3DWG - chains A and B of the 3 polymer chains in the assembly; structure by X-ray diffraction, 1.53 A resolution.

== Chain A (and B) ==
Name: Cysteine synthase B
Organism: Mycobacterium tuberculosis
Notes: EC 2.5.1.47; chain B of this document is another copy of the same molecule, construct and numbering; everything in this record applies to it too
UniProt: P63873 (CYSM_MYCTU); residues 1-323 here = UniProt positions 1-323
Amino-acid sequence (325 residues; row label = number of the first residue in the row; numbers below 1 keep their minus sign (Arg-1 is residue -1)):
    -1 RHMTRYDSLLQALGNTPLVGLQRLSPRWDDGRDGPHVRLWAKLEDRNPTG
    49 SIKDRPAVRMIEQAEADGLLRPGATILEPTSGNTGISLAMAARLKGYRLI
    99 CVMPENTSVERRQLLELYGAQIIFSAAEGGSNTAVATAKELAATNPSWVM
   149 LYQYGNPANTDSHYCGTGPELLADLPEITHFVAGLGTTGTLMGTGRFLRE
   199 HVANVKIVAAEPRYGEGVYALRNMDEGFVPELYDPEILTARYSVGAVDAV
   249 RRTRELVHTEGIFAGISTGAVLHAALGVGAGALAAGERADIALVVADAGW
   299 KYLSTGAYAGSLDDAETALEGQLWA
Differences from the reference sequence: expression tag (-1 to 0)
Covalent attachments: pyridoxal phosphate (PLP) linked to Lys51
Ligand contacts: pyridoxal phosphate (PLP): Asn81, His161, Gly182, Leu183, Gly184, Thr185, Thr186, Gly187, Thr188, Ser265, Ala294, Asp295, Tyr300, Ala323
From the paper describing this entry:
  - self-association interface (contacts with another copy of this molecule); pairs are residue here / residue on that copy: Thr2-Asp172, Arg3-Glu175 (salt bridge), Tyr4-Leu16, Tyr4-Gly18, Asp5-Gln20, Leu92-Arg21, Gln111-Leu301, Leu115-His256, Tyr116-Gly259, Asp172-Arg3, His256-Arg91
  - contacts within the chain: Glu126-Ala218 (hydrogen bond), Tyr212-Trp322 (pi stacking)
  - conformationally variable residues (loop rearrangement): Arg211 to Thr237
  - binding site for pyridoxal phosphate: Lys51, Asn81, Ser265
  - catalytic residues: Lys51, Asn81, Thr82, Thr185, Tyr212, Ala323 (from molecular simulation)
  - binding site for pyridoxal phosphate: Thr185, Ala323 (from molecular simulation)

== How chain A and chain B interact ==
Residue-residue contacts (87; chain A residue first):
  Arg-1(A) - Thr2(B)
  His0(A) - His0(B)  hydrogen bond (side chain-backbone)
  Thr2(A) - Asn13(B)
  Thr2(A) - Pro15(B)
  Thr2(A) - Leu16(B)  hydrogen bond (backbone-backbone)
  Thr2(A) - Asp172(B)  hydrogen bond
  Arg3(A) - Leu16(B)
  Arg3(A) - Trp38(B)
  Arg3(A) - Asp172(B)  hydrogen bond (side chain-backbone)
  Arg3(A) - Leu173(B)
  Arg3(A) - Glu175(B)  salt bridge
  Tyr4(A) - Leu16(B)  hydrogen bond (backbone-backbone)
  Tyr4(A) - Val17(B)
  Tyr4(A) - Gly18(B)  hydrogen bond (backbone-backbone)
  Tyr4(A) - Trp38(B)
  Asp5(A) - Gly18(B)
  Asp5(A) - Gln20(B)  hydrogen bond (backbone-side chain)
  Asp5(A) - Trp38(B)
  Ser6(A) - Val17(B)
  Ser6(A) - Gly18(B)
  Leu7(A) - Val17(B)
  Leu7(A) - Glu258(B)
  Leu7(A) - Gly259(B)
  Leu7(A) - Ile260(B)  hydrophobic
  Thr14(A) - Thr2(B)
  Pro15(A) - Thr2(B)
  Leu16(A) - Thr2(B)  hydrogen bond (backbone-backbone)
  Leu16(A) - Arg3(B)
  Leu16(A) - Tyr4(B)  hydrogen bond (backbone-backbone)
  Val17(A) - Tyr4(B)
  Val17(A) - Ser6(B)
  Val17(A) - Leu7(B)
  Gly18(A) - Tyr4(B)  hydrogen bond (backbone-backbone)
  Gly18(A) - Asp5(B)
  Gly18(A) - Ser6(B)
  Gln20(A) - Asp5(B)
  Arg21(A) - Leu92(B)  hydrogen bond (side chain-backbone)
  Trp38(A) - Arg3(B)
  Trp38(A) - Tyr4(B)
  Trp38(A) - Asp5(B)
  Arg44(A) - Leu7(B)
  Arg44(A) - Arg44(B)  hydrogen bond (side chain-backbone)
  Arg44(A) - Pro46(B)
  Asn45(A) - Arg44(B)
  Pro46(A) - Arg44(B)
  Thr47(A) - Trp298(B)
  Met88(A) - Gly259(B)
  Arg91(A) - His256(B)  hydrogen bond
  Leu92(A) - Arg21(B)  hydrogen bond (backbone-side chain)
  Leu92(A) - His256(B)
  Leu92(A) - Thr257(B)
  Leu92(A) - Glu258(B)
  Leu92(A) - Gly259(B)
  Glu108(A) - Leu301(B)
  Gln111(A) - Leu301(B)  hydrogen bond (side chain-backbone)
  Leu112(A) - Phe261(B)  hydrophobic
  Leu112(A) - Trp298(B)  hydrophobic
  Leu112(A) - Leu301(B)  hydrophobic
  Leu115(A) - Val255(B)  hydrophobic
  Leu115(A) - His256(B)  hydrogen bond (backbone-side chain)
  Leu115(A) - Phe261(B)  hydrophobic
  Tyr116(A) - Val255(B)  hydrophobic
  Tyr116(A) - Gly259(B)  hydrogen bond (side chain-backbone)
  Asp172(A) - Thr2(B)  hydrogen bond
  Asp172(A) - Arg3(B)  hydrogen bond (backbone-side chain)
  Leu173(A) - Arg3(B)
  Glu175(A) - Arg3(B)  salt bridge
  Val255(A) - Leu115(B)  hydrophobic
  Val255(A) - Tyr116(B)  hydrophobic
  His256(A) - Arg91(B)  hydrogen bond (backbone-side chain)
  His256(A) - Leu115(B)  hydrogen bond (side chain-backbone)
  Thr257(A) - Leu92(B)
  Glu258(A) - Leu7(B)
  Glu258(A) - Leu92(B)
  Gly259(A) - Leu7(B)
  Gly259(A) - Tyr116(B)
  Ile260(A) - Leu7(B)  hydrophobic
  Phe261(A) - Leu112(B)  hydrophobic
  Phe261(A) - Leu115(B)  hydrophobic
  Phe261(A) - Tyr116(B)
  Trp298(A) - Thr47(B)
  Trp298(A) - Leu112(B)  hydrophobic
  Trp298(A) - Trp298(B)  hydrophobic
  Trp298(A) - Lys299(B)
  Lys299(A) - Trp298(B)
  Tyr306(A) - Leu115(B)  hydrophobic
  Ala307(A) - Gln111(B)
Other interface residues (no listed pair), chain A (49 interface residues in all): Gln9, Ala10, Trp26, Leu41, Gly48, Arg252, Leu301
Other interface residues (no listed pair), chain B (42 interface residues in all): Thr14, Trp26, Leu41, Asn45, Met88

== In short ==
49 residues of chain A and 42 residues of chain B are in contact, with 21 hydrogen bonds and 2 salt bridges.
Polar pairs include Arg3(A)-Glu175(B), His0(A)-His0(B) and Thr2(A)-Asp172(B). The paper reports catalytic
residues Lys51(A), Asn81(A) and Thr82(A) among others; a binding site for pyridoxal phosphate at Lys51(A),
Asn81(A) and Ser265(A) among others.
Both chains are Cysteine synthase B (Mycobacterium tuberculosis). Entry 3DWG (Crystal structure of a sulfur
carrier protein complex found in the cysteine biosynthetic pathway of Mycobacterium ...) was determined by
X-ray diffraction, deposited together with 3DWI and 3DWM.
